PDB entry 8RHP | electron microscopy, 2.89 A resolution | chains E and L of the 14 polymer chains in the assembly

== Chain E (and L) ==
Name: Protein FeSII
Organism: Azotobacter vinelandii
Notes: chain L of this document is another copy of the same molecule, construct and numbering; everything in this record applies to it too
UniProt: Q44501 (FESII_AZOVI); residues 1-122 here = UniProt positions 1-122
Chain sequence (122 residues; each row starts with the number of its first residue):
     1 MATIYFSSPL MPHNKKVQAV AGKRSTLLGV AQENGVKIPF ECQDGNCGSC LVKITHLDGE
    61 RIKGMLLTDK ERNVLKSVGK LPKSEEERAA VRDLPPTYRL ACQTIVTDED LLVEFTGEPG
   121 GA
Disordered / not traced: 1
Metal / ion sites: 2Fe-2S cluster Fe: Cys-42, Cys-47, Cys-50, Cys-102
Ligand contacts: 2Fe-2S cluster (FES): Phe-40, Glu-41, Cys-42, Gly-45, Asn-46, Cys-47, Gly-48, Ser-49, Cys-50, Cys-102, Gln-103
Reported in the primary citation:
  - 2Fe-2S cluster coordination: Cys-42, Cys-47, Cys-50
  - contacts within the chain: Glu-71/Arg-99 (salt bridge), Glu-118/Ala-122 (hydrogen bond)
  - conformationally variable residues (side-chain flip): Arg-92, Asp-93

== How chain E and chain L interact ==
Pairs across the interface (25):
  Tyr-5(E) / Tyr-5(L)
  Tyr-5(E) / Leu-57(L)
  Tyr-5(E) / Asp-110(L)  hydrogen bond
  His-13(E) / Gly-59(L)
  Asn-14(E) / Thr-55(L)
  Asn-14(E) / His-56(L)  hydrogen bond (side chain-backbone)
  Asn-14(E) / Leu-57(L)
  Asn-14(E) / Asp-58(L)
  Asn-14(E) / Gly-59(L)
  Lys-16(E) / Asp-58(L)
  Lys-16(E) / Asp-110(L)  salt bridge
  Thr-55(E) / Asn-14(L)
  His-56(E) / Asn-14(L)  hydrogen bond (backbone-side chain)
  Leu-57(E) / Tyr-5(L)
  Leu-57(E) / Asn-14(L)
  Leu-57(E) / Leu-57(L)  hydrophobic
  Leu-57(E) / Leu-112(L)  hydrophobic
  Asp-58(E) / Asn-14(L)
  Asp-58(E) / Lys-16(L)
  Gly-59(E) / His-13(L)
  Gly-59(E) / Asn-14(L)
  Asp-110(E) / Tyr-5(L)  hydrogen bond
  Asp-110(E) / Lys-16(L)  salt bridge
  Leu-112(E) / Leu-57(L)  hydrophobic
  Leu-112(E) / Leu-112(L)  hydrophobic
Other interface residues (no listed pair), chain E (13 interface residues in all): Lys-15, Glu-60
Other interface residues (no listed pair), chain L (13 interface residues in all): Lys-15, Glu-60

== Overview ==
Chain E and chain L each contribute 13 residues to their interface, with 4 hydrogen bonds and 2 salt bridges.
Polar contacts include Lys-16(E)/Asp-110(L), Tyr-5(E)/Asp-110(L) and Asn-14(E)/His-56(L). Ligands of chain E:
2Fe-2S cluster. From the paper: 2Fe-2S cluster coordination by Cys-42(E), Cys-47(E) and Cys-50(E);
conformational variability at Arg-92(E) and Asp-93(E).
Chain E and chain L are both Protein FeSII (Azotobacter vinelandii); the structure, Cryo-EM structure of the
molybdenum nitrogenase complexed with iron protein (NifH) and Shethna protein II (FeSII), was determined by
electron microscopy together with 8RHO from the same study.
